2AR3 - chains A and B of the 3 polymer chains in the assembly; structure by X-ray diffraction, 2.20 A resolution.

# Chain A (and B)
Name: prophage lambdaba02, n-acetylmuramoyl-l-alanine amidase, family 2
From: Bacillus anthracis
Notes: EC 3.5.1.28; fragment: catalytic domain; chain B of this document is another copy of the same molecule, construct and numbering; everything in this record applies to it too
UniProtKB: Q81WA9 (Q81WA9_BACAN); residues 1-160 here = UniProt positions 1-160
Sequence (160 residues; row label = number of the first residue in the row):
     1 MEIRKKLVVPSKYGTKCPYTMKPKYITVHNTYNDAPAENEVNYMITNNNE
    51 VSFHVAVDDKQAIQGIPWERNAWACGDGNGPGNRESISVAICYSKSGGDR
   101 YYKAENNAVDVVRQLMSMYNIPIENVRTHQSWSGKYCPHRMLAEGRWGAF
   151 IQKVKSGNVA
Unresolved in the structure: 158-160 (chain B: 160)
Sequence notes: engineered mutation Ala90 (Glu in Q81WA9)
Bound ions: Zn2+: His29, His129, Cys137 (together with phosphate ion)

# Chain A / chain B interface
Contacting residue pairs (14; chain A residue first):
  Asp77(A) - Lys135(B)
  Asn79(A) - Tyr32(B)
  Gly80(A) - Tyr32(B)
  Pro81(A) - Tyr32(B)
  Arg84(A) - Tyr32(B)
  Glu85(A) - Tyr32(B)  hydrogen bond
  Ser131(A) - Tyr136(B)
  Trp132(A) - Gly134(B)
  Trp132(A) - Lys135(B)
  Trp132(A) - Tyr136(B)  hydrogen bond (backbone-backbone)
  Ser133(A) - Ser133(B)
  Ser133(A) - Gly134(B)
  Ser133(A) - Lys135(B)
  Gly134(A) - Gly134(B)
Also at the interface, not in a pair above, chain A (11 interface residues in all): Gln130
Also at the interface, not in a pair above, chain B (6 interface residues in all): His139

# Overview
The interface between chain A and chain B involves 11 residues on one side and 6 on the other, with 2 hydrogen
bonds. Among the polar pairs are Glu85(A)-Tyr32(B) and Trp132(A)-Tyr136(B). His29(A), His129(A) and Cys137(A)
form the Zn2+ site.
Both chains are prophage lambdaba02, n-acetylmuramoyl-l-alanine amidase, family 2 (Bacillus anthracis). Entry
2AR3 (E90A mutant structure of PlyL) was determined by X-ray diffraction, deposited together with 1YB0.
